Entry 7Y3M (X-ray diffraction, 2.72 A resolution); this record covers chains G and B of the 4 polymer chains in the assembly.

# Chain G
Molecule: 16-nt DNA strand
Sequence (16 nucleotides; row label = number of the first residue in the row):
     1 GGAAATATTATATTCC

# Chain B
Name: Sal-like protein 4
From: Homo sapiens
UniProtKB: Q9UJQ4 (SALL4_HUMAN); residues 378-453 here = UniProt positions 378-453
Chain sequence (79 residues; numbered 375 to 453; the number before each row is that of its first residue):
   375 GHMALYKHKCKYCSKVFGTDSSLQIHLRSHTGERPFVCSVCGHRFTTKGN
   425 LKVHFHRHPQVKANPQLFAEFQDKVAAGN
Disordered / not traced: 375-381, 437-453
Sequence notes: expression tag (375-377)
Bound ions: Zn2+ site 1: Cys384, Cys387, His400, His404; Zn2+ site 2: Cys412, Cys415, His428, His432
UniProt features mapped onto this chain:
  - zinc finger: His382 to His404 (C2H2-type 2), Phe410 to His432 (C2H2-type 3)
  - cross-link: Lys436 (Glycyl lysine isopeptide (Lys-Gly) (interchain with G-Cter in SUMO2))
From the paper describing this entry:
  - disease-associated variants - S396F: decreased stability (proposed by the authors, not directly observed)
  - disease-associated variants - R431Q: decreased binding to the 16-nt DNA strand (chain G) (proposed by the authors, not directly observed)
  - binding site for the 16-nt DNA strand: Asn424

# Interface between chain G and chain B
Contacting residue pairs (14; chain G residue first):
  DA7(G) - Arg431(B)  salt bridge to the phosphate
  DT8(G) - Val427(B)  base contact
  DT8(G) - His428(B)  salt bridge to the phosphate
  DT9(G) - Arg408(B)  salt bridge to the phosphate
  DT9(G) - Phe419(B)  phosphate contact
  DT9(G) - Asn424(B)  base contact
  DA10(G) - Ser403(B)  phosphate contact
  DA10(G) - Thr420(B)  phosphate contact
  DA10(G) - Asn424(B)  hydrogen bond to the base
  DT11(G) - Lys389(B)  sugar contact
  DT11(G) - Ile399(B)  base contact
  DT11(G) - His400(B)  salt bridge to the phosphate
  DA12(G) - Lys389(B)  salt bridge to the phosphate
  DA12(G) - Phe391(B)  phosphate contact
Other interface residues (no listed pair), chain G (7 interface residues in all): DT6

# Summary
The interface between chain G and chain B involves 7 residues on one side and 12 on the other, with 1 hydrogen
bond and 5 salt bridges. Polar pairs include DA10(G)-Asn424(B), DA7(G)-Arg431(B) and DT8(G)-His428(B). The
paper reports a binding site for the 16-nt DNA strand at Asn424(B); S396F of chain B reduces stability.
Here chain G is a 16-nt DNA strand and chain B is Sal-like protein 4 (Homo sapiens). Entry 7Y3M (Structure of
SALL4 ZFC1 bound with 16 bp AT-rich dsDNA) was determined by X-ray diffraction.
